7OH9 - chains G and J of the 13 polymer chains in the assembly; structure by electron microscopy, 3.00 A resolution.

Chain G:
Protein: Histone H2A
Organism: Xenopus laevis
UniProt: Q6AZJ8 (Q6AZJ8_XENLA); residues 1-129 here correspond to UniProt positions 2-130 (UniProt number = residue number + 1)
Chain sequence (129 residues; each row starts with the number of its first residue):
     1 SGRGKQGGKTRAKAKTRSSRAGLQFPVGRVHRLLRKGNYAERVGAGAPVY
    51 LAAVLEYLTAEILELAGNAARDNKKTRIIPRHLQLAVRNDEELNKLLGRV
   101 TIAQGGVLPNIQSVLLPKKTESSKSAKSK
Disordered / not traced: 1-12, 119-129

Chain J:
Molecule: 145-nt DNA strand
Organism: synthetic construct
Sequence (145 nucleotides; row label = number of the first residue in the row; numbers below 1 keep their minus sign (DA-72 is residue -72)):
   -72 ATCGATGTATATATCTGACACGTGCCTGGAGACTAGGGAGTAATCCCCTT
   -22 GGCGGTTAAAACGCGGGGGACAGCGCGTACGTGCGTTTAAGCGGTGCTAG
    28 AGCTGTCTACGACCAATTGAGCGGCCTCGGCACCGGGATTCTGAT

Chain G / chain J interface:
Residue-residue contacts - 16 pairs, chain G then chain J:
  Ala14(G) - DA-43(J)  phosphate contact
  Ala14(G) - DG-42(J)  sugar contact
  Lys15(G) - DA-43(J)  phosphate contact
  Lys15(G) - DG-42(J)  hydrogen bond to the phosphate
  Thr16(G) - DA-43(J)  hydrogen bond to the phosphate
  Arg17(G) - DA-43(J)  salt bridge to the phosphate
  Arg20(G) - DG-42(J)  salt bridge to the phosphate
  Gly28(G) - DG-44(J)  phosphate contact
  Gly28(G) - DA-43(J)  phosphate contact
  Arg29(G) - DG-44(J)  phosphate contact
  Arg32(G) - DG-45(J)  sugar contact
  Arg32(G) - DG-44(J)  salt bridge to the phosphate
  Glu41(G) - DG-35(J)  sugar contact
  Arg42(G) - DG-35(J)  hydrogen bond to the sugar
  Arg77(G) - DC-54(J)  hydrogen bond to the phosphate
  Arg77(G) - DA-53(J)  salt bridge to the phosphate

Summary:
11 residues of chain G face 7 of chain J across their interface, with 4 hydrogen bonds and 4 salt bridges.
Polar pairs include Arg42(G)-DG-35(J), Lys15(G)-DG-42(J) and Thr16(G)-DA-43(J).
Here chain G is Histone H2A (Xenopus laevis) and chain J is a 145-nt DNA strand (synthetic construct). Entry
7OH9 (Nucleosome with TBP and TFIIA bound at SHL -6) was determined by electron microscopy together with 7OHA,
7OHB and 7OHC from the same study.
